Entry 8Y98 (X-ray diffraction, 2.31 A resolution); this record covers chains A and C of the 4 polymer chains in the assembly.

Chain A:
Protein: DegT/DnrJ/EryC1/StrS family aminotransferase
Organism: Serratia sp. ATCC 39006
UniProtKB: A0A2I5TIB4 (A0A2I5TIB4_SERS3); numbering as in UniProt (aligned over 1-437)
Sequence (443 residues; each row starts with the number of its first residue):
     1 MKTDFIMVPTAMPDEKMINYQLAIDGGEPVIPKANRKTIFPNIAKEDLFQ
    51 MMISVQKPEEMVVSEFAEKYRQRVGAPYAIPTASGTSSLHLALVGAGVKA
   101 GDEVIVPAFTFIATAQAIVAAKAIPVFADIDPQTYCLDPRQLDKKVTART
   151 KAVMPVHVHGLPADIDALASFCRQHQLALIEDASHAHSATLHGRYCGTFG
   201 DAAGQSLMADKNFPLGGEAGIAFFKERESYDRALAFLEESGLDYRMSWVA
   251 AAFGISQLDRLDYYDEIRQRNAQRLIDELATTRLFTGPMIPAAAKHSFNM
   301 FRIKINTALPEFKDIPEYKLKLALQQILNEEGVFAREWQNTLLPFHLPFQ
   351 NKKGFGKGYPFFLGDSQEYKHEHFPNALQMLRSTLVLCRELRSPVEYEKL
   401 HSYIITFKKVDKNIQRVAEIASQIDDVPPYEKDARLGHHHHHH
Unresolved in the structure: 429-443
Differences from the reference sequence: expression tag (438-443)
Residues lining bound ligands: PGU (N-({3-hydroxy-2-methyl-5-[(phosphonooxy)methyl]pyridin-4-yl}methyl)-L-glutamic acid): Ser-84, Gly-85, Thr-86, Leu-89, Thr-110, Phe-111, Ala-113, Thr-114, Val-156, Asp-182, Ser-184, His-185, Ser-206, Met-208, Asp-210, Lys-211, Glu-218, Ala-219, Asn-299, Met-300, Trp-338, Arg-392

Chain C:
Protein: DegT/DnrJ/EryC1/StrS aminotransferase
Organism: Serratia sp. ATCC 39006
UniProtKB: A0A2I5T5Y7 (A0A2I5T5Y7_SERS3); numbering as in UniProt (aligned over 2-211)
Sequence (218 residues; row label = number of the first residue in the row; numbering starts at 0):
     0 MGISKTSSDLSEQLFQVSFVLARVLTSGIIMSIEKNENELKGLENILKKT
    50 SSKQYAVTFNSISGAVIGSLWGQDIVYGEATNQQSLDEQQEKLFKWLGIG
   100 HSSLLPEPYTLHAINWGNISNLQKITHEEAHVTLLDFTKLGFGPCAVLLT
   150 NNETIYKKSERLKIFGAFDLRTMWTQRETEKEIKPGLQFNFRLSPLVGAC
   200 IKMALIKMGLNKHHHHHH
Unresolved in the structure: 0-10, 210-217
Differences from the reference sequence: initiating methionine (0); expression tag (1, 212-217)
Residues lining bound ligands: PGU (N-({3-hydroxy-2-methyl-5-[(phosphonooxy)methyl]pyridin-4-yl}methyl)-L-glutamic acid): Ile-32, Phe-164, Asn-189, Arg-191

Interface between chain A and chain C:
Pairs across the interface - 94 pairs, chain A then chain C:
  Met-1(A) / Thr-25(C)
  Lys-2(A) / Thr-25(C)
  Lys-2(A) / Ser-26(C)  hydrogen bond (backbone-backbone)
  Thr-3(A) / Thr-25(C)
  Asp-4(A) / Thr-25(C)
  Asp-4(A) / Ser-26(C)
  Asp-4(A) / Gly-27(C)
  Phe-40(A) / Met-30(C)
  Pro-41(A) / Ile-29(C)  hydrophobic
  Ile-43(A) / Leu-24(C)
  Leu-48(A) / Leu-24(C)  hydrophobic
  Leu-48(A) / Thr-25(C)
  Met-51(A) / Leu-20(C)  hydrophobic
  Met-51(A) / Leu-24(C)  hydrophobic
  Met-52(A) / Ser-17(C)
  Val-55(A) / Leu-13(C)
  Val-55(A) / Val-16(C)  hydrophobic
  Glu-59(A) / Gly-140(C)
  Glu-59(A) / Gly-142(C)
  Ser-84(A) / Asn-189(C)
  Thr-86(A) / Asn-189(C)
  His-90(A) / Trp-95(C)
  Phe-111(A) / Ile-163(C)  hydrophobic
  Phe-111(A) / Phe-164(C)  hydrophobic
  Ile-112(A) / Ile-163(C)  hydrophobic
  Ile-112(A) / Gln-187(C)
  Ala-113(A) / Ile-163(C)  hydrophobic
  Gln-116(A) / Gly-185(C)
  Gln-116(A) / Leu-186(C)
  Gln-116(A) / Gln-187(C)
  Val-119(A) / Leu-186(C)  hydrophobic
  Ala-120(A) / Trp-95(C)
  Ala-120(A) / Leu-186(C)
  Lys-122(A) / Trp-95(C)  hydrogen bond (side chain-backbone)
  Met-208(A) / Met-30(C)  hydrophobic
  Met-208(A) / Arg-191(C)
  Ala-209(A) / Ile-29(C)  hydrophobic
  Ala-209(A) / Met-30(C)
  Asp-210(A) / Met-30(C)
  Gly-216(A) / Ser-193(C)
  Gly-216(A) / Leu-195(C)
  Gly-217(A) / Ile-29(C)
  Gly-217(A) / Ser-193(C)
  Glu-218(A) / Ser-31(C)  hydrogen bond
  Glu-218(A) / Asn-189(C)  hydrogen bond
  Glu-218(A) / Arg-191(C)  salt bridge
  Glu-218(A) / Ser-193(C)  hydrogen bond (backbone-side chain)
  Phe-236(A) / Trp-95(C)
  Glu-238(A) / Lys-91(C)  salt bridge
  Glu-239(A) / Lys-91(C)
  Ser-240(A) / Lys-91(C)
  Ser-240(A) / Leu-92(C)  hydrogen bond (backbone-backbone)
  Ser-240(A) / Trp-95(C)
  Gly-241(A) / Ser-62(C)
  Gly-241(A) / Gln-88(C)
  Gly-241(A) / Lys-91(C)
  Leu-242(A) / Ser-62(C)
  Leu-242(A) / Leu-92(C)  hydrophobic
  Leu-242(A) / Trp-95(C)  hydrophobic
  Asp-243(A) / Ser-60(C)  hydrogen bond (backbone-side chain)
  Asp-243(A) / Ser-62(C)  hydrogen bond (backbone-side chain)
  Tyr-244(A) / Phe-188(C)
  Arg-245(A) / Thr-137(C)
  Arg-245(A) / Pro-143(C)
  Met-246(A) / Pro-143(C)
  Ser-247(A) / Phe-141(C)  hydrogen bond (side chain-backbone)
  Ser-247(A) / Gly-142(C)
  Ser-247(A) / Val-196(C)
  Trp-248(A) / Gly-140(C)  hydrogen bond (side chain-backbone)
  Trp-248(A) / Phe-141(C)
  Val-249(A) / Leu-20(C)  hydrophobic
  Val-249(A) / Phe-141(C)
  Val-249(A) / Leu-195(C)  hydrophobic
  Phe-253(A) / Leu-24(C)  hydrophobic
  Pro-348(A) / Pro-184(C)
  Pro-348(A) / Gly-185(C)
  Pro-348(A) / Gln-187(C)
  Asn-351(A) / Pro-184(C)  hydrogen bond (side chain-backbone)
  Lys-353(A) / Lys-183(C)
  Lys-353(A) / Pro-184(C)
  Lys-353(A) / Gly-185(C)
  Gly-354(A) / Gly-185(C)
  Gly-354(A) / Leu-186(C)  hydrogen bond (backbone-backbone)
  Phe-355(A) / Val-75(C)
  Phe-355(A) / Tyr-76(C)  hydrogen bond (backbone-backbone)
  Phe-355(A) / Trp-95(C)  hydrophobic
  Phe-355(A) / Leu-186(C)  hydrophobic
  Gly-356(A) / Val-75(C)
  Gly-356(A) / Tyr-76(C)
  Lys-357(A) / Tyr-76(C)  hydrogen bond (side chain-backbone)
  Lys-357(A) / Gly-77(C)
  Lys-357(A) / Glu-78(C)  salt bridge
  Tyr-359(A) / Tyr-76(C)
  Phe-362(A) / Tyr-76(C)  hydrophobic
Also at the interface, not in a pair above, chain A (56 interface residues in all): Asp-47, Gln-56, Ala-83, Leu-347, Arg-392
Also at the interface, not in a pair above, chain C (47 interface residues in all): Ala-21, Asn-59, Ile-61, Trp-70, Leu-96, Arg-160, Phe-190, Leu-192

Overview:
56 residues of chain A and 47 residues of chain C are in contact, with 14 hydrogen bonds and 3 salt bridges.
Polar pairs include Glu-218(A)/Arg-191(C), Glu-238(A)/Lys-91(C) and Lys-357(A)/Glu-78(C). Compound PGU is
bound between chain A and chain C.
Here chain A is DegT/DnrJ/EryC1/StrS family aminotransferase and chain C is DegT/DnrJ/EryC1/StrS
aminotransferase, both from Serratia sp. ATCC 39006. Entry 8Y98 (Crystal structure of a heterooligomeric
aminotransferase from Serratia sp. ATCC 39006, PPE-bound form) was determined by X-ray diffraction together
with 8Y96 and 8Y97 from the same study.
